PDB entry 6Q2V | X-ray diffraction, 2.59 A resolution | chain A

== Chain A ==
Molecule: PHD finger protein 3
Organism: Homo sapiens
UniProtKB: Q92576 (PHF3_HUMAN), isoform Q92576-2; residues 1199-1356 here correspond to UniProt positions 1111-1268 (UniProt number = residue number - 88)
Chain sequence (162 residues; each row starts with the number of its first residue):
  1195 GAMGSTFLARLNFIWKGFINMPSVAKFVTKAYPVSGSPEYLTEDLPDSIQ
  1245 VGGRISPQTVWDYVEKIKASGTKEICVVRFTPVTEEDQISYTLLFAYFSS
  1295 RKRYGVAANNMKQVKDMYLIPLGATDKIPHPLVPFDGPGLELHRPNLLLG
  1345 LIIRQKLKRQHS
Not modelled in the structure: 1195-1205, 1355-1356
Construct notes: expression tag (1195-1198)
Modified residues: Mse1197 (selenomethionine); Mse1215, Mse1305, Mse1311 (selenomethionine; parent Met)
Reported in the primary citation:
  - mutagenesis - R1248A: decreased binding to Pol II

== Summary ==
From the paper: R1248A reduces binding to Pol II.
Chain A is PHD finger protein 3 (Homo sapiens); the structure, Crystal structure of SPOC domain of human
PHD-finger protein 3 (PHF3), was determined by X-ray diffraction together with 6IC8, 6IC9 and 6Q5Y from the
same study.
